Entry 8WSQ (X-ray diffraction, 2.90 A resolution); this record covers chains F and B of the 3 polymer chains in the assembly.

# Chain F
Protein: Fusion glycoprotein F0
Organism: Respiratory syncytial virus
UniProtKB: C3UPB8 (C3UPB8_9MONO); aligned to UniProt positions 1-474 over residues 40-513 (the alignment contains insertions or deletions, so no single offset holds)
Chain sequence (474 residues; numbered 40 to 513; the number before each row is that of its first residue):
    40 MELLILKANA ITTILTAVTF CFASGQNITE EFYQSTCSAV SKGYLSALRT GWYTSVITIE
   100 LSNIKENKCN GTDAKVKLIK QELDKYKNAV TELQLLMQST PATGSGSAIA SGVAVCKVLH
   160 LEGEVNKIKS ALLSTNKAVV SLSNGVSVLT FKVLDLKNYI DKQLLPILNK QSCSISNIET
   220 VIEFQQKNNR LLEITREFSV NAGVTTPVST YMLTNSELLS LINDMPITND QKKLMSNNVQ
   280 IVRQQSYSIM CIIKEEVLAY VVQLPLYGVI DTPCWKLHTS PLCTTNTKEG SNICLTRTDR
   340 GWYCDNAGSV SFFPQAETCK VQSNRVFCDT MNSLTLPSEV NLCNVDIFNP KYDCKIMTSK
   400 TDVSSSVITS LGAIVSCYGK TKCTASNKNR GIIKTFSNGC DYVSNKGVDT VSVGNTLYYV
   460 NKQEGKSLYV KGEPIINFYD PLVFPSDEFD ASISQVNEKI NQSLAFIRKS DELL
Not modelled in the structure: 40-63, 104-111, 207-211
Sequence notes: conflict Glu105 (Lys66 in C3UPB8), Val115 (Ile76 in C3UPB8), Ser144 (Val in C3UPB8), Cys155 (Ser in C3UPB8), Phe190 (Ser in C3UPB8), Leu207 (Val in C3UPB8), Cys290 (Ser in C3UPB8)
Cystine bridges: Cys76-Cys439, Cys155-Cys290, Cys313-Cys343, Cys322-Cys333, Cys358-Cys367, Cys382-Cys393, Cys416-Cys422

# Chain B
Protein: RV11-L scFv
Organism: Homo sapiens
Notes: antibody fragment or engineered binder
Chain sequence (132 residues; each row starts with the number of its first residue; numbers below 1 keep their minus sign (Trp-7 is residue -7)):
    -7 WVPGSTGDQA VLTQPPSASG TPGQRVTISC SGSSLNIGSN YVYWYQQLPG TAPKFLIYKN
    53 NQRPSGVPDR FSGSKSGTSA SLAISGLRSE DEADYYCAAW DDSLSGVVFG GGTKLTVLGQ
   113 PKAAPSVTLF PP
Not modelled in the structure: -7 to 0, 111-124
Cystine bridges: Cys22-Cys89

# Interface between chain F and chain B
Pairs across the interface (8; chain F residue first):
  Asn426(F) with Asp94(B)
  Asn428(F) with Leu27(B); Ser31(B), hydrogen bond; Asp94(B), hydrogen bond
  Arg429(F) with Trp92(B); Asp94(B), salt bridge; Ser97(B)
  Glu463(F) with Tyr33(B)
Also at the interface, not in a pair above, chain B (7 interface residues in all): Leu96

# Overview
4 residues of chain F and 7 residues of chain B are in contact, with 2 hydrogen bonds and 1 salt bridge. Polar
pairs include Arg429(F)-Asp94(B), Asn428(F)-Ser31(B) and Asn428(F)-Asp94(B).
Here chain F is Fusion glycoprotein F0 (Respiratory syncytial virus) and chain B is RV11-L scFv (Homo
sapiens). Entry 8WSQ (A protective human antibody against respiratory syncytial virus by targeting a prefusion
epitope across sites IV ...) was determined by X-ray diffraction.
